PDB entry 7TZO | electron microscopy, 3.28 A resolution | chains D and H of the 8 polymer chains in the assembly

== Chain D ==
Protein: Target of rapamycin complex subunit LST8
From: Homo sapiens
Reference sequence: Q9BVC4 (LST8_HUMAN); residue numbers follow UniProt; this construct covers 1-326
Sequence (347 residues; row label = number of the first residue in the row; numbers below 1 keep their minus sign (Met-20 is residue -20)):
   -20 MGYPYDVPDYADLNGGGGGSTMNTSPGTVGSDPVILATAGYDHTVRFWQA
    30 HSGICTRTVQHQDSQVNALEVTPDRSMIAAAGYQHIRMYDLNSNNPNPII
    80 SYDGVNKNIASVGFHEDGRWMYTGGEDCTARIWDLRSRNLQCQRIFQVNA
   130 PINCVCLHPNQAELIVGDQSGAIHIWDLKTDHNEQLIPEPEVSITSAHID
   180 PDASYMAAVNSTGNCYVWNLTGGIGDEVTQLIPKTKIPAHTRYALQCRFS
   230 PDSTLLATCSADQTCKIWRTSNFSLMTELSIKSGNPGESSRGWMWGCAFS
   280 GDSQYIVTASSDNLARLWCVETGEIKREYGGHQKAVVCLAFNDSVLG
Unresolved in the structure: -20 to 7
Construct notes: initiating methionine (-20); expression tag (-19 to 0)

== Chain H ==
Protein: Target of rapamycin complex 2 subunit MAPKAP1
From: Homo sapiens
Reference sequence: Q9BPZ7 (SIN1_HUMAN); residue numbers follow UniProt; this construct covers 1-522
Sequence (538 residues; row label = number of the first residue in the row):
     1 MAFLDNPTIILAHIRQSHVTSDDTGMCEMVLIDHDVDLEKIHPPSMPGDS
    51 GSEIQGSNGETQGYVYAQSVDITSSWDFGIRRRSNTAQRLERLRKERQNQ
   101 IKCKNIQWKERNSKQSAQELKSLFEKKSLKEKPPISGKQSILSVRLEQCP
   151 LQLNNPFNEYSKFDGKGHVGTTATKKIDVYLPLHSSQDRLLPMTVVTMAS
   201 ARVQDLIGLICWQYTSEGREPKLNDNVSAYCLHIAEDDGEVDTDFPPLDS
   251 NEPIHKFGFSTLALVEKYSSPGLTSKESLFVRINAAHGFSLIQVDNTKVT
   301 MKEILLKAVKRRKGSQKVSGPQYRLEKQSEPNVAVDLDSTLESQSAWEFC
   351 LVRENSSRADGVFEEDSQIDIATVQDMLSSHHYKSFKVSMIHRLRFTTDV
   401 QLGISGDKVEIDPVTNQKASTKFWIKQKPISIDSDLLCACDLAEEKSPSH
   451 AIFKLTYLSNHDYKHLYFESDAATVNEIVLKVNYILESRASTARADYFAQ
   501 KQRKLNRRTSFSFQKEKKSGQQAAAGGGGYPYDVPDYA
Unresolved in the structure: 1, 39-63, 147-538
Construct notes: expression tag (523-538)
Curated features (UniProtKB/Swiss-Prot):
  - binding site (a 1,2-diacyl-sn-glycero-3-phospho-(1D-myo-inositol-3,4,5-trisphosphate)): Arg393, Lys428, Lys464
  - modified residue: Ala2 (N-acetylalanine), Thr86 (Phosphothreonine), Ser128 (Phosphoserine), Ser186 (Phosphoserine), Ser315 (Phosphoserine), Ser356 (Phosphoserine), Thr398 (Phosphothreonine), Ser510 (Phosphoserine)
  - natural variant: Arg81 (R81T: In ovarian cancer)
  - mutagenesis: Arg83 (R83A: Specifically abolishes ability of the mTORC2 complex to catalyze phosphorylation of SGK1, without affecting AKT1), Glu236 to Asp244 (Decreased ability of the mTORC2 complex to catalyze phosphorylation of AKT1), His287 (H287A: Does not affect interaction with KRAS), Leu291 (L291D: Decreased interaction with KRAS), Arg311 (R311E: Does not affect interaction with KRAS), Arg312 (R312E: Decreased interaction with KRAS)
Reported in the primary citation:
  - post-translational modification sites: Thr86 (citing earlier work)
  - mutagenesis - R83A: unchanged signaling in response to Akt
  - mutagenesis - R83A: abolished signaling in response to SGK1

== Chain D / chain H interface ==
Contacting residue pairs - 36 pairs, chain D then chain H:
  Ala29(D) - Arg145(H)
  Pro77(D) - Cys103(H)  hydrogen bond (backbone-side chain)
  Ile78(D) - Lys102(H)
  Ile78(D) - Cys103(H)
  Ile78(D) - Lys104(H)  hydrogen bond (backbone-backbone)
  Ile79(D) - Lys104(H)
  Ser80(D) - Lys104(H)  hydrogen bond (backbone-backbone)
  Ser80(D) - Asn105(H)  hydrogen bond
  Ser80(D) - Ile106(H)  hydrogen bond (backbone-backbone)
  Tyr81(D) - Lys104(H)
  Tyr81(D) - Asn105(H)  hydrogen bond (backbone-side chain)
  Tyr81(D) - Ile106(H)  hydrophobic
  Asp82(D) - Asn105(H)  hydrogen bond
  Asp82(D) - Ile106(H)  hydrogen bond (backbone-backbone)
  Asp82(D) - Gln107(H)
  Arg110(D) - Trp108(H)
  Ile111(D) - Trp108(H)
  Trp112(D) - Ile106(H)
  Trp112(D) - Gln107(H)
  Trp112(D) - Trp108(H)
  Gln120(D) - Ser113(H)
  Gln122(D) - Trp108(H)
  Gln122(D) - Lys109(H)  hydrogen bond (side chain-backbone)
  Gln122(D) - Asn112(H)
  Arg123(D) - Leu120(H)
  Ile124(D) - Trp108(H)  hydrophobic
  Asn139(D) - Lys127(H)
  Asn139(D) - Ser128(H)
  Asn139(D) - Leu129(H)
  Leu157(D) - Phe124(H)
  Leu157(D) - Glu125(H)
  Lys158(D) - Lys121(H)
  Ile203(D) - Leu129(H)  hydrophobic
  Asp281(D) - Gln139(H)
  Tyr284(D) - Gln139(H)
  Tyr284(D) - Leu142(H)  hydrophobic
Also at the interface, not in a pair above, chain D (24 interface residues in all): Cys121, Ser323, Leu325, Gly326
Also at the interface, not in a pair above, chain H (24 interface residues in all): Leu123, Gly137, Ser140, Ile141

== In short ==
The chain D/chain H interface involves 24 residues from each chain; the contacts include 9 hydrogen bonds.
Polar contacts include Pro77(D)-Cys103(H), Ser80(D)-Asn105(H) and Tyr81(D)-Asn105(H). The paper reports that
R83A of chain H abolishes signaling in response to SGK1; a modification site at Thr86(H).
Chain D is Target of rapamycin complex subunit LST8 and chain H is Target of rapamycin complex 2 subunit
MAPKAP1, both from Homo sapiens; the structure, The apo structure of human mTORC2 complex, was determined by
electron microscopy.
